PDB entry 8JPD | electron microscopy, 2.81 A resolution | chain G

# Chain G
Name: Beta-adrenergic receptor kinase 1
Organism: Bos taurus
Notes: EC 2.7.11.15
UniProtKB: P21146 (ARBK1_BOVIN); residues 2-689 here = UniProt positions 2-689
Chain sequence (688 residues; each row starts with the number of its first residue):
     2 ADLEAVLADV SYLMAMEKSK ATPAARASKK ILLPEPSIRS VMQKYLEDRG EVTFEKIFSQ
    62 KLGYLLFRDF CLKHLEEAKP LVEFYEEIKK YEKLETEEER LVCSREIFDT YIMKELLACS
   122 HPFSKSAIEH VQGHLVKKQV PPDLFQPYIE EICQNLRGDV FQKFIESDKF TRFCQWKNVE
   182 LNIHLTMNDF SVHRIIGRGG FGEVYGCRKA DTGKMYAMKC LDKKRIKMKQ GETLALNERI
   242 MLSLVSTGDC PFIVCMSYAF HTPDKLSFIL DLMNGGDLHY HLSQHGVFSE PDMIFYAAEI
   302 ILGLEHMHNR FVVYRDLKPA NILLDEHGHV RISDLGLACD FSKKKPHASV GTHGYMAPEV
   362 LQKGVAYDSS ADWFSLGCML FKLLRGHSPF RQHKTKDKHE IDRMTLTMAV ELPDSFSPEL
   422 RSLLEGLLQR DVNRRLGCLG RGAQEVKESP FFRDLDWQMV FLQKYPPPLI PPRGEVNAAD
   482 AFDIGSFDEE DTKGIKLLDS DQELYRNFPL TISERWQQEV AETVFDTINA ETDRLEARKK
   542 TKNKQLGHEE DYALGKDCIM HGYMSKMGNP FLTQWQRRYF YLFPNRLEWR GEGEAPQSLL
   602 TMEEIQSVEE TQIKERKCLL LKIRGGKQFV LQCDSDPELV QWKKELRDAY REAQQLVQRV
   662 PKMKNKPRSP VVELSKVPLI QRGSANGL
Unresolved in the structure: 660-689
Differences from the reference sequence: engineered mutation Pro292 (Ala in P21146), Ile295 (Arg in P21146), Asp455 (Ser in P21146)
Ligand contacts: staurosporine (STU): Ile197, Gly198, Arg199, Val205, Ala218, Lys220, Val255, Leu271, Asp272, Leu273, Met274, Asn275, Gly277, Asp278, Ala321, Asn322, Leu324, Ser334, Asp335, Asn478, Ala479

# Summary
Chain G binds staurosporine.
Chain G is Beta-adrenergic receptor kinase 1 (Bos taurus); the structure, Focused refinement structure of GRK2
in NTSR1-GRK2-Galpha(q) complexes, was determined by electron microscopy together with 8JPB, 8JPC, 8JPE and
8JPF from the same study.
